7SVW - chains 4 and B of the 10 polymer chains in the assembly; structure by electron microscopy, 3.69 A resolution.

[Chain 4]
Molecule: STC_LE_For
Sequence (70 nucleotides; row label = number of the first residue in the row; numbers below 1 keep their minus sign (DA-45 is residue -45)):
   -45 ATGACATTAATCTGTCACCGACGACAGATAATTTGTCACTGTACAGGCCC
     5 TAGGTCTACGGTTAGAGGCT
Unresolved in the structure: -45 to -31, 20-24

[Chain B]
Protein: TnsB
Organism: [Scytonema hofmanni] UTEX 2349
Chain sequence (584 residues; each row starts with the number of its first residue):
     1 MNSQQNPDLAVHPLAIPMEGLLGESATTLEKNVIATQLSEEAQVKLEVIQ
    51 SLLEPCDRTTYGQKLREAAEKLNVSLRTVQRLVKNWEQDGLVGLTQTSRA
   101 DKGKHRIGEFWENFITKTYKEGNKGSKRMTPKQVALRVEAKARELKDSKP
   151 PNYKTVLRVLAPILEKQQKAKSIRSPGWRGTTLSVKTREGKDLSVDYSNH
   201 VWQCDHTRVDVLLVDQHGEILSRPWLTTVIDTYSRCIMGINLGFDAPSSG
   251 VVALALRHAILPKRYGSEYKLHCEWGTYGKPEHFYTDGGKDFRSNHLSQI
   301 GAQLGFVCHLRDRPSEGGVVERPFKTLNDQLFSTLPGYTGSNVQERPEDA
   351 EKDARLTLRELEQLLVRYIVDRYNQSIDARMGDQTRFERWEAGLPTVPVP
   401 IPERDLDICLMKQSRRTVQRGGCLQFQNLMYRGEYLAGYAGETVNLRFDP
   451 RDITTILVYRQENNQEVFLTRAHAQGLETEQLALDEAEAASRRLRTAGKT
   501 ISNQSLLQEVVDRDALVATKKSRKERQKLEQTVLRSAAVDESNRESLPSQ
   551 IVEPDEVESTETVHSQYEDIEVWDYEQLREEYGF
Unresolved in the structure: 1-28, 475-584
Ion coordination: Mg2+: Asp205, Asp287 (shared with 1 residue of chain 6)
Reported in the primary citation:
  - catalytic residues: Asp205, Asp287, Glu321
  - Mg2+ coordination: Asp205, Asp287
  - mutagenesis - D205A, D287A, E321A: decreased catalytic activity
  - binding site for STC_LE_For (chain 4): Arg58, Arg77, Arg106, Arg158
  - binding site for STC_LE_Rev1: Arg99, Lys154
  - binding site for STC_LE_Rev1: Ser175, Trp178, Arg380

[How chain 4 and chain B interact]
Contacting residue pairs (40):
  DC-27(4) with Arg58(B), phosphate contact
  DG-26(4) with Arg58(B), phosphate contact; Tyr61(B), phosphate contact; Gly62(B), hydrogen bond to the phosphate; Arg66(B), salt bridge to the phosphate
  DC-24(4) with Arg77(B), base contact; Lys84(B), salt bridge to the phosphate
  DG-23(4) with Arg77(B), hydrogen bond to the base
  DA-16(4) with Arg99(B), base contact
  DA-15(4) with Arg99(B), hydrogen bond to the base
  DT-14(4) with Ser98(B), hydrogen bond to the phosphate; Arg99(B), sugar contact; Lys102(B), phosphate contact; Arg106(B), hydrogen bond to the base
  DT-13(4) with Asp101(B), phosphate contact; Lys102(B), phosphate contact; Gly103(B), hydrogen bond to the phosphate; Lys104(B), sugar contact; Arg106(B), hydrogen bond to the sugar
  DT-12(4) with His105(B), salt bridge to the phosphate; Arg106(B), hydrogen bond to the phosphate; Ile107(B), phosphate contact; Thr155(B), sugar contact; Arg158(B), base contact
  DG-11(4) with Pro150(B), phosphate contact; Asn152(B), hydrogen bond to the phosphate; Thr155(B), hydrogen bond to the phosphate; Arg158(B), hydrogen bond to the base
  DT-10(4) with Asn152(B), hydrogen bond to the phosphate; Lys154(B), base contact
  DA6(4) with Ala246(B), phosphate contact
  DG7(4) with Ala246(B), phosphate contact; Pro247(B), phosphate contact; Ser248(B), hydrogen bond to the phosphate; Lys290(B), base contact
  DG8(4) with Ser249(B), hydrogen bond to the phosphate; Lys290(B), base contact; Ser294(B), hydrogen bond to the phosphate
  DT9(4) with Ser294(B), hydrogen bond to the phosphate; Asn295(B), hydrogen bond to the phosphate
Also at the interface, not in a pair above, chain 4 (19 interface residues in all): DC-28, DA-25, DC10, DA18
Also at the interface, not in a pair above, chain B (34 interface residues in all): Leu65, Gln80, Pro151, Asp291, His296, Met411, Arg420

[Overview]
The interface between chain 4 and chain B involves 19 residues on one side and 34 on the other, with 17
hydrogen bonds and 3 salt bridges. Among the polar pairs are DG-23(4)-Arg77(B), DA-15(4)-Arg99(B) and
DT-14(4)-Arg106(B). The paper reports catalytic residues Asp205(B), Asp287(B) and Glu321(B); D205A, D287A and
E321A of chain B reduce catalytic activity.
Chain 4 is STC_LE_For and chain B is TnsB ([Scytonema hofmanni] UTEX 2349); the structure, Strand-transfer
complex of TnsB from ShCAST, was determined by electron microscopy together with 7SVV from the same study.
